PDB entry 2HG3 | X-ray diffraction, 2.70 A resolution | chains M and H of the 3 polymer chains in the assembly

Chain M:
Protein: Reaction center protein M chain
From: Rhodobacter sphaeroides
UniProtKB: P0C0Y9 (RCEM_RHOSH); numbering as in UniProt (aligned over 1-307)
Amino-acid sequence (307 residues; row label = number of the first residue in the row):
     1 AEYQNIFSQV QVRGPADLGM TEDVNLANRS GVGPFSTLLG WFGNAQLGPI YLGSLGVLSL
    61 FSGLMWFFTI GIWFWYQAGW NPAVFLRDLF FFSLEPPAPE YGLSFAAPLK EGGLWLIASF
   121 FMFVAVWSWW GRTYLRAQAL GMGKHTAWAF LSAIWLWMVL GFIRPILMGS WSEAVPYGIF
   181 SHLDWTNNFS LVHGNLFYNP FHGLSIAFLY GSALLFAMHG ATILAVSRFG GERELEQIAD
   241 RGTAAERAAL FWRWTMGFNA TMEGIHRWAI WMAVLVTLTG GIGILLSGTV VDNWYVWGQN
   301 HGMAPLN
Disordered / not traced: 303-307
Metal / ion sites: bacteriochlorophyll a Mg site 1 near His-182 (its only coordinating residue here); bacteriochlorophyll a Mg site 2 near His-202 (its only coordinating residue here); Fe ion: His-219, Glu-234, His-266 (shared with 2 residues of chain L)
Residues lining bound ligands:
  - bacteriochlorophyll a (BCL), molecule 1: Trp-66, Phe-67, Met-122, Val-126, Phe-150, Ala-153, Ile-154, Leu-156, Trp-157, Leu-160, Trp-185, Thr-186, Asn-187, Phe-189, Ser-190, Asn-195, Leu-196, Phe-197, His-202, Ser-205, Ile-206, Leu-209, Tyr-210, Val-276, Thr-277, Gly-280, Gly-281, Ile-284
  - bacteriochlorophyll a (BCL), molecule 2: Leu-89, Met-122, Trp-157, Leu-160, Val-175, Ile-179, His-182, Leu-183, Trp-185, Thr-186
  - bacteriochlorophyll a (BCL), molecule 3: Thr-186, Phe-197, Tyr-210
  - bacteriochlorophyll a (BCL), molecule 4: Phe-197, Gly-203, Ile-206, Ala-207, Tyr-210, Gly-211, Leu-214
  - bacteriopheophytin a (BPH), molecule 1: Ser-59, Leu-60, Gly-63, Leu-64, Phe-67, Ala-125, Val-126, Trp-129, Thr-133, Thr-146, Ala-149, Phe-150, Ala-153, Ala-273, Val-274, Thr-277
  - bacteriopheophytin a (BPH), molecule 2: Tyr-210, Ala-213, Leu-214, Ala-217, Met-218, Trp-252, Thr-255, Met-256
  - heptane-1,2,3-triol (HTO): Pro-200, Gly-203, Leu-204, Ala-207
  - 6,7-dibromo-phosphatidylcholine (PC9; (7R,14S)-14,15-dibromo-4-hydroxy-N,N,N-trimethyl-9-oxo-7-[(palmitoyloxy)methyl]-3,5,8-trioxa-4-phosphahexacosan-1-aminium 4-oxide), molecule 1: Ser-30, Gly-31, Val-32, Gly-33, Leu-47, Gly-48, Ile-50, Leu-60, Trp-129
  - 6,7-dibromo-phosphatidylcholine (PC9), molecule 2: Phe-208, Arg-253, Met-256, Gly-257, Phe-258, Trp-268, Trp-271, Met-272, Leu-275
  - ubiquinone-10 (U10): Leu-214, Leu-215, Met-218, His-219, Thr-222, Ile-223, Ala-245, Ala-248, Ala-249, Trp-252, Met-256, Phe-258, Asn-259, Ala-260, Thr-261, Met-262, Ile-265, Trp-268, Met-272

Chain H:
Protein: Reaction center protein H chain
From: Rhodobacter sphaeroides
UniProtKB: P0C0Y7 (RCEH_RHOSH); numbering as in UniProt (aligned over 1-260)
Amino-acid sequence (260 residues; row label = number of the first residue in the row):
     1 MVGVTAFGNF DLASLAIYSF WIFLAGLIYY LQTENMREGY PLENEDGTPA ANQGPFPLPK
    61 PKTFILPHGR GTLTVPGPES EDRPIALART AVSEGFPHAP TGDPMKDGVG PASWVARRDL
   121 PELDGHGHNK IKPMKAAAGF HVSAGKNPIG LPVRGCDLEI AGKVVDIWVD IPEQMARFLE
   181 VELKDGSTRL LPMQMVKVQS NRVHVNALSS DLFAGIPTIK SPTEVTLLEE DKICGYVAGG
   241 LMYAAPKRKS VVAAMLAEYA
Disordered / not traced: 1-10, 251-260
Metal / ion sites: K+: Met-134, Ala-137, Phe-140
Residues lining bound ligands: 6,7-dibromo-phosphatidylcholine (PC9; (7R,14S)-14,15-dibromo-4-hydroxy-N,N,N-trimethyl-9-oxo-7-[(palmitoyloxy)methyl]-3,5,8-trioxa-4-phosphahexacosan-1-aminium 4-oxide): Leu-24, Ile-28, Leu-31, Gln-32, Tyr-40, Leu-42, Asn-52, Gln-53, Gly-54, Pro-55, Phe-56

Interface between chain M and chain H:
Contacting residue pairs - 121 pairs, chain M then chain H:
  Glu-2(M) / Asn-206(H)
  Glu-2(M) / Leu-241(H)
  Tyr-3(M) / Gln-194(H)
  Tyr-3(M) / Val-196(H)
  Asn-5(M) / Gln-194(H)
  Gln-9(M) / Gly-145(H)
  Gln-9(M) / Met-193(H)  hydrogen bond (side chain-backbone)
  Gln-9(M) / Val-196(H)  hydrogen bond (side chain-backbone)
  Gln-9(M) / Lys-197(H)
  Gln-9(M) / Val-198(H)  hydrogen bond (side chain-backbone)
  Val-10(M) / Val-142(H)  hydrophobic
  Val-10(M) / Ala-144(H)
  Val-10(M) / Lys-146(H)
  Val-10(M) / Pro-148(H)  hydrophobic
  Val-10(M) / Met-193(H)  hydrophobic
  Gln-11(M) / Val-142(H)
  Gln-11(M) / Ser-143(H)  hydrogen bond (backbone-backbone)
  Gln-11(M) / Ala-144(H)  hydrogen bond (backbone-backbone)
  Val-12(M) / His-141(H)
  Val-12(M) / Ser-143(H)
  Val-12(M) / Val-169(H)  hydrophobic
  Val-12(M) / Gln-174(H)
  Val-12(M) / Met-175(H)
  Arg-13(M) / Gly-139(H)
  Arg-13(M) / Phe-140(H)
  Arg-13(M) / His-141(H)  hydrogen bond (backbone-backbone)
  Arg-13(M) / Ser-143(H)
  Arg-13(M) / Gln-174(H)
  Gly-14(M) / Gly-139(H)
  Gly-14(M) / Phe-140(H)
  Gly-14(M) / Gln-174(H)  hydrogen bond (backbone-side chain)
  Pro-15(M) / Ala-138(H)
  Pro-15(M) / Gly-139(H)
  Pro-15(M) / Phe-140(H)
  Pro-15(M) / Gln-174(H)  hydrogen bond (backbone-side chain)
  Asp-17(M) / Pro-172(H)
  Met-20(M) / Gly-125(H)
  Met-20(M) / His-126(H)
  Thr-37(M) / Ala-144(H)
  Trp-41(M) / Ala-144(H)  hydrophobic
  Trp-41(M) / Gly-145(H)
  Asn-44(M) / Glu-173(H)
  Pro-200(M) / Ile-17(H)  hydrophobic
  Phe-201(M) / Ala-16(H)
  Phe-201(M) / Ile-17(H)  hydrophobic
  Leu-204(M) / Ile-17(H)  hydrophobic
  Leu-204(M) / Phe-20(H)  hydrophobic
  Leu-204(M) / Trp-21(H)  hydrophobic
  Ser-227(M) / Gln-194(H)  hydrogen bond (backbone-side chain)
  Arg-228(M) / Gln-194(H)
  Arg-228(M) / Met-195(H)
  Arg-228(M) / Cys-234(H)  hydrogen bond (backbone-side chain)
  Arg-228(M) / Leu-241(H)
  Phe-229(M) / Cys-234(H)
  Phe-229(M) / Ala-238(H)  hydrophobic
  Glu-232(M) / Met-175(H)
  Glu-232(M) / Arg-177(H)  salt bridge
  Arg-233(M) / Glu-122(H)  salt bridge
  Arg-233(M) / Ile-131(H)
  Arg-233(M) / Arg-177(H)
  Arg-233(M) / Leu-227(H)
  Arg-233(M) / Glu-230(H)  salt bridge
  Glu-236(M) / Arg-117(H)  hydrogen bond (backbone-side chain)
  Glu-236(M) / Arg-118(H)  salt bridge
  Glu-236(M) / Glu-122(H)
  Glu-236(M) / Leu-227(H)
  Gln-237(M) / Arg-117(H)
  Ile-238(M) / Glu-38(H)
  Ile-238(M) / Phe-64(H)  hydrophobic
  Ile-238(M) / Leu-73(H)
  Ala-239(M) / Leu-66(H)  hydrophobic
  Ala-239(M) / Leu-73(H)
  Asp-240(M) / Arg-117(H)  hydrogen bond (backbone-side chain)
  Asp-240(M) / Arg-118(H)  salt bridge
  Asp-240(M) / Leu-227(H)
  Arg-241(M) / Glu-38(H)  salt bridge
  Arg-241(M) / Glu-79(H)  salt bridge
  Arg-241(M) / Val-115(H)
  Arg-241(M) / Arg-117(H)
  Gly-242(M) / Val-115(H)
  Gly-242(M) / Arg-117(H)
  Gly-242(M) / Asp-231(H)
  Thr-243(M) / Ser-113(H)
  Thr-243(M) / Val-115(H)
  Thr-243(M) / Asp-231(H)  hydrogen bond (backbone-side chain)
  Glu-246(M) / Val-115(H)
  Arg-247(M) / Pro-111(H)  hydrogen bond (side chain-backbone)
  Arg-247(M) / Ala-112(H)
  Arg-247(M) / Ser-113(H)  hydrogen bond (side chain-backbone)
  Arg-247(M) / Gly-235(H)
  Arg-253(M) / Tyr-40(H)  hydrogen bond
  Arg-253(M) / Leu-42(H)
  Phe-258(M) / Gln-32(H)
  Asn-259(M) / Asn-35(H)
  Ala-260(M) / Asn-35(H)
  Thr-261(M) / Asn-35(H)  hydrogen bond (backbone-side chain)
  Thr-261(M) / Glu-38(H)
  Glu-263(M) / Lys-62(H)  salt bridge
  Glu-263(M) / Phe-64(H)
  Gly-264(M) / Asn-35(H)  hydrogen bond (backbone-side chain)
  Ile-265(M) / Asn-35(H)  hydrogen bond (backbone-side chain)
  Arg-267(M) / Tyr-30(H)  hydrogen bond
  Arg-267(M) / Leu-31(H)
  Arg-267(M) / Glu-34(H)  salt bridge
  Arg-267(M) / Lys-62(H)
  Trp-268(M) / Leu-31(H)  hydrophobic
  Trp-268(M) / Gln-32(H)
  Trp-268(M) / Asn-35(H)
  Trp-271(M) / Phe-23(H)  hydrophobic
  Trp-271(M) / Leu-27(H)
  Leu-275(M) / Phe-23(H)  hydrophobic
  Leu-275(M) / Leu-27(H)  hydrophobic
  Thr-279(M) / Phe-20(H)
  Leu-286(M) / Ala-13(H)  hydrophobic
  Val-290(M) / Leu-12(H)  hydrophobic
  Val-291(M) / Ala-13(H)  hydrophobic
  Trp-297(M) / Asp-11(H)  hydrogen bond
  Trp-297(M) / Ala-13(H)
  Trp-297(M) / Ser-14(H)
  His-301(M) / Asp-11(H)
  His-301(M) / Ser-14(H)  hydrogen bond
Interface residues without a listed pair, chain M (54 interface residues in all): Ala-1, Phe-208, Trp-294
Interface residues without a listed pair, chain H (74 interface residues in all): Leu-24, Ile-28, Arg-37, Gly-39, Gly-110, Trp-114, Lys-130, Met-134, Ala-176, Pro-192, Ala-207

In short:
54 residues of chain M face 74 of chain H across their interface; the contacts include 22 hydrogen bonds and 9
salt bridges. Among the polar pairs are Glu-232(M)/Arg-177(H), Arg-233(M)/Glu-122(H) and
Arg-233(M)/Glu-230(H). One 6,7-dibromo-phosphatidylcholine molecule is bound between chain M and chain H.
Chain M is Reaction center protein M chain and chain H is Reaction center protein H chain, both from
Rhodobacter sphaeroides; the structure, Reaction centre from Rhodobacter sphaeroides strain R-26.1 complexed
with brominated phosphatidylcholine, was determined by X-ray diffraction together with 2HG9, 2HH1, 2HHK, 2HIT
and 2HJ6 from the same study.
